Entry 4U8U (X-ray diffraction, 3.20 A resolution); this record covers chains M and b of the 45 polymer chains in the assembly.

[Chain M (and b)]
Protein: Linker L1
Organism: Glossoscolex paulistus
Notes: chain b of this document is another copy of the same molecule, construct and numbering; everything in this record applies to it too
Sequence (224 residues; each row starts with the number of its first residue):
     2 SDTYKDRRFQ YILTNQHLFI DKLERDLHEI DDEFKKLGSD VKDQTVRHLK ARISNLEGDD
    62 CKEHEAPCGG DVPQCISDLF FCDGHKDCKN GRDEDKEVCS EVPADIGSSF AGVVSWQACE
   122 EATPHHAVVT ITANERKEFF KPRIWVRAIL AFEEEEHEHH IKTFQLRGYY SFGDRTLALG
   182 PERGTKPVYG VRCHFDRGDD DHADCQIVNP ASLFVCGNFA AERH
Disordered / not traced: 2-3
Disulfide bonds: Cys62-Cys76, Cys69-Cys89, Cys83-Cys100, Cys120-Cys217, Cys194-Cys206
Bound ions: Ca2+: Phe81, Asp84, His86, Asp88, Asp94, Glu95

[Interface between chain M and chain b]
Contacting residue pairs (51):
  Ile107(M) - His127(b)
  Ile107(M) - Glu154(b)
  Ile107(M) - His225(b)
  Gly108(M) - Ser110(b)  hydrogen bond (backbone-side chain)
  Gly108(M) - Ala112(b)
  Gly108(M) - His225(b)
  Ser109(M) - His225(b)
  Ser110(M) - Gly108(b)  hydrogen bond (side chain-backbone)
  Ser110(M) - Ser110(b)  hydrogen bond
  Ser110(M) - His225(b)
  Ala112(M) - Gly108(b)
  His127(M) - Ile107(b)
  Val129(M) - Thr131(b)
  Thr131(M) - Val129(b)
  Thr131(M) - Thr131(b)  hydrogen bond
  Thr133(M) - Glu154(b)
  Thr133(M) - Ile162(b)
  Arg148(M) - Glu156(b)
  Arg148(M) - Glu157(b)  hydrogen bond (side chain-backbone)
  Arg148(M) - His160(b)
  Arg148(M) - Ile162(b)
  Ile150(M) - Ala152(b)  hydrophobic
  Ile150(M) - Thr164(b)
  Ala152(M) - Thr133(b)
  Ala152(M) - Ile150(b)  hydrophobic
  Glu154(M) - Ile107(b)
  Glu154(M) - Thr133(b)
  Glu155(M) - Ala134(b)
  Glu156(M) - Arg148(b)
  Glu157(M) - Arg148(b)  hydrogen bond (backbone-side chain)
  Glu157(M) - Arg168(b)
  His160(M) - Arg148(b)
  His160(M) - Glu183(b)
  His160(M) - Arg184(b)
  Ile162(M) - Thr133(b)
  Ile162(M) - Arg148(b)
  Ile162(M) - Gln166(b)  hydrogen bond (backbone-side chain)
  Thr164(M) - Ile150(b)
  Thr164(M) - Gln166(b)
  Gln166(M) - Ile162(b)
  Gln166(M) - Thr164(b)
  Arg168(M) - Glu157(b)
  Glu183(M) - His160(b)
  Arg184(M) - His160(b)
  Arg224(M) - His225(b)
  His225(M) - Ile107(b)
  His225(M) - Gly108(b)
  His225(M) - Ser109(b)
  His225(M) - Ser110(b)
  His225(M) - Arg224(b)
  His225(M) - His225(b)
Interface residues without a listed pair, chain M (30 interface residues in all): Ile132, Ala134, Phe153, His158, Glu159
Interface residues without a listed pair, chain b (28 interface residues in all): Ile132, Glu155, His158

[Overview]
30 residues of chain M face 28 of chain b across their interface; the contacts include 7 hydrogen bonds. Among
the polar pairs are Gly108(M)-Ser110(b), Ser110(M)-Ser110(b) and Thr131(M)-Thr131(b). Phe81(M), Asp84(M),
His86(M), Asp88(M), Asp94(M) and Glu95(M) form the Ca2+ site.
Chain M and chain b are both Linker L1 (Glossoscolex paulistus); the structure, The Crystallographic structure
of the giant hemoglobin from Glossoscolex paulistus at 3.2 A resolution, was determined by X-ray diffraction
together with 4WCH from the same study.
